6F9F - chains C and E of the 10 polymer chains in the assembly; structure by electron microscopy, 13.30 A resolution (very low resolution: no residue pairs are listed; an interface is given only as per-side residue counts).

# Chain C (and E)
Name: Glycoprotein
Organism: Rift valley fever virus
Notes: chain E of this document is another copy of the same molecule, construct and numbering; everything in this record applies to it too
UniProt: A2T085 (A2T085_RVFV); residue numbers follow UniProt; this construct covers 154-469
Amino-acid sequence (316 residues; each row starts with the number of its first residue):
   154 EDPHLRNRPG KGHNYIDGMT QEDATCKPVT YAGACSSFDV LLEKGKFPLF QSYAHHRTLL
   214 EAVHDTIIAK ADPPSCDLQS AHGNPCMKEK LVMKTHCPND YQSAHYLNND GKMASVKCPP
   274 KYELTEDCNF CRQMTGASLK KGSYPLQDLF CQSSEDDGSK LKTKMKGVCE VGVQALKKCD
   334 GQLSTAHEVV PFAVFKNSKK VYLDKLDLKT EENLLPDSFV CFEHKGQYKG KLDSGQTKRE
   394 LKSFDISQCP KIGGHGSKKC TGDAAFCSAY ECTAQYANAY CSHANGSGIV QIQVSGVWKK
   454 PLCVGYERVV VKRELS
Not modelled in the structure: 288-289, 380-392
What the authors report for this chain:
  - post-translational modification sites: N438 (proposed by the authors, not directly observed)

# How chain C and chain E interact
At this resolution (13 A) residue pairs are not listed: 8 residues of chain C and 10 of chain E lie at the interface.

# Overview
The interface between chain C and chain E involves 8 residues on one side and 10 on the other. From the paper:
a modification site at N438(C).
Chain C and chain E are both Glycoprotein (Rift valley fever virus); the structure, Model of the Rift Valley
fever virus glycoprotein pentamer, was determined by electron microscopy (same publication as 6F8P, 6F9B,
6F9C, 6F9D and 6F9E).
